Entry 8Z6Q (electron microscopy, 5.41 A resolution (low resolution: residue-level contacts below are approximate; hydrogen-bond / salt-bridge calls are withheld)); this record covers chains H and C of the 18 polymer chains in the assembly.

Chain H:
Protein: CYFN1006-1 light chain
Source organism: Homo sapiens
Amino-acid sequence (215 residues; row label = number of the first residue in the row; note: 18 numbers in that range are skipped by the numbering (no residue carries them; nothing is unmodelled there)):
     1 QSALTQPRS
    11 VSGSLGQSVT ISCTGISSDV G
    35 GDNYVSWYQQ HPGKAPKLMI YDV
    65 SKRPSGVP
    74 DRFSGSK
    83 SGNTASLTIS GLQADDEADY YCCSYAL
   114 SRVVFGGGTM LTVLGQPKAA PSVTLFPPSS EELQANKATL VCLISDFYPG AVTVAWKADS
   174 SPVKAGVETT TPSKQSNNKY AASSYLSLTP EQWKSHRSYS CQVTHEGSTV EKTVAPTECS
Disordered / not traced: 1, 131-132, 172-173, 177-178, 210-211, 220-233
Disulfides: Cys23-Cys104, Cys155-Cys214

Chain C:
Protein: Spike glycoprotein, Fibritin, Expression Tag
Source organism: Severe acute respiratory syndrome coronavirus 2
Reference sequence: chimeric construct of P0DTC2, P10104: residues 18-1212 from P0DTC2 (SPIKE_SARS2) positions 14-1208 (UniProt number = residue number - 4); residues 1215-1242 from P10104 positions 458-485 (UniProt number = residue number - 757)
Amino-acid sequence (1299 residues; each row starts with the number of its first residue; numbers below 1 keep their minus sign (Met-6 is residue -6)):
    -6 MPMGSLQPLA TLYLLGMLVA SVLAQCVNLI TRTQSYTNSF TRGVYYPDKV FRSSVLHSTQ
    54 DLFLPFFSNV TWFHAIHVSG TNGTKRFDNP ALPFNDGVYF ASTEKSNIIR GWIFGTTLDS
   114 KTQSLLIVNN ATNVVIKVCE FQFCNDPFLD VYQKNNKSWM ESEFRVYSSA NNCTFEYVSQ
   174 PFLMDLVGKE GNFKNLREFV FKNIDGYFKI YSKHTPINLE RDLPQGFSAL EPLVDLPIGI
   234 NITRFQTLLA LHRSYLTPVD SSSGWTAGAA AYYVGYLQPR TFLLKYNENG TITDAVDCAL
   294 DPLSETKCTL KSFTVEKGIY QTSNFRVQPT ESIVRFPNIT NLCPFHEVFN ATTFASVYAW
   354 NRKRISNCVA DYSVIYNFAP FFAFKCYGVS PTKLNDLCFT NVYADSFVIR GNEVSQIAPG
   414 QTGNIADYNY KLPDDFTGCV IAWNSNKLDS KPSGNYNYLY RLFRKSKLKP FERDISTEIY
   474 QAGNRPCNGV AGPNCYSPLQ SYGFRPTYGV GHQPYRVVVL SFELLHAPAT VCGPKKSTNL
   534 VKNKCVNFNF NGLTGTGVLT ESNKKFLPFQ QFGRDIADTT DAVRDPQTLE ILDITPCSFG
   594 GVSVITPGTN TSNQVAVLYQ GVNCTEVPVA IHADQLTPTW RVYSTGSNVF QTRAGCLIGA
   654 EYVNNSYECD IPIGAGICAS YQTQTKSHGS ASSKRSSVAS QSIIAYTMSL GAENSVAYSN
   714 NSIAIPTNFT ISVTTEILPV SMTKTSVDCT MYICGDSTEC SNLLLQYGSF CTQLKRALTG
   774 IAVEQDKNTQ EVFAQVKQIY KTPPIKYFGG FNFSQILPDP SKPSKRSPIE DLLFNKVTLA
   834 DAGFIKQYGD CLGDIAARDL ICAQKFNGLT VLPPLLTDEM IAQYTSALLA GTITSGWTFG
   894 AGPALQIPFP MQMAYRFNGI GVTQNVLYEN QKLIANQFNS AIGKIQDSLS STPSALGKLQ
   954 DVVNHNAQAL NTLVKQLSSK FGAISSVLND ILSRLDPPEA EVQIDRLITG RLQSLQTYVT
  1014 QQLIRAAEIR ASANLAATKM SECVLGQSKR VDFCGKGYHL MSFPQSAPHG VVFLHVTYVP
  1074 AQEKNFTTAP AICHDGKAHF PREGVFVSNG THWFVTQRNF YEPQIITTDN TFVSGNCDVV
  1134 IGIVNNTVYD PLQPELDSFK EELDKYFKNH TSPDVDLGDI SGINASVVNI QKEIDRLNEV
  1194 AKNLNESLID LQELGKYEQG SGYIPEAPRD GQAYVRKDGE WVFLSTFLSG LEVLFQGPGG
  1254 WSHPQFEKGG GSGGGSGGSA WSHPQFEKGG SHHHHHHHH
Disordered / not traced: -6 to 17, 73-79, 146-151, 178-186, 212-215, 247-256, 474-479, 537, 621-628, 634-640, 675-694, 848-851, 1151-1292
Sequence notes: initiating methionine (-6); expression tag (-5 to 17); variant Ile23 (Thr19 in P0DTC2), Ser28 (Ala27 in P0DTC2), Ala84 (Val83 in P0DTC2), Asp143 (Gly142 in P0DTC2), Gln146 (His in P0DTC2), Glu183 (Gln in P0DTC2), Glu213 (Val in P0DTC2), Val252 (Gly in P0DTC2), His339 (Gly in P0DTC2), Thr346 (Arg in P0DTC2), Ile368 (Leu in P0DTC2), Phe371 (Ser in P0DTC2), Pro373 (Ser in P0DTC2), Phe375 (Ser in P0DTC2), Ala376 (Thr in P0DTC2), Asn405 (Asp in P0DTC2), Ser408 (Arg in P0DTC2), Asn417 (Lys in P0DTC2), Lys440 (Asn in P0DTC2), Pro445 (Val in P0DTC2), Ser446 (Gly in P0DTC2), Lys460 (Asn in P0DTC2), Asn477 (Ser in P0DTC2), Ala484 (Glu in P0DTC2), Pro486 (Phe in P0DTC2), Ser490 (Phe in P0DTC2), Arg498 (Gln in P0DTC2), Tyr501 (Asn in P0DTC2), His505 (Tyr in P0DTC2), Gly614 (Asp in P0DTC2), Tyr655 (His in P0DTC2), Lys679 (Asn in P0DTC2), His681 (Pro in P0DTC2), Lys768 (Asn764 in P0DTC2), Tyr800 (Asp796 in P0DTC2), His958 (Gln954 in P0DTC2), Lys973 (Asn969 in P0DTC2), Pro990 (Lys986 in P0DTC2), Pro991 (Val987 in P0DTC2); conflict Val180 (Glu in P0DTC2), Arg478 (Thr in P0DTC2), Gly682 (Arg in P0DTC2), Ser683 (Arg in P0DTC2), Pro821 (Phe817 in P0DTC2), Pro896 (Ala892 in P0DTC2), Pro903 (Ala899 in P0DTC2), Pro946 (Ala942 in P0DTC2); insertion (685-687, 689); linker (1213-1214)
UniProt features mapped onto this chain:
  - region: Ser820 to Tyr841 (Fusion peptide 1), Lys839 to Phe859 (Fusion peptide 2), Asp1167 to Glu1206 (Heptad repeat 2)
  - site: Arg819, Ser820 (Cleavage)
  - glycosylation (N-linked (GlcNAc...) asparagine): Asn21 (complex), Asn126 (hybrid), Asn713 (high mannose), Asn721 (hybrid), Asn805 (hybrid), Asn1078 (hybrid), Asn1102 (complex), Asn1138 (complex), Asn1162 (complex), Asn1177 (complex), Asn1198 (complex)
Disulfides: Cys19-Cys137, Cys132-Cys166, Cys291-Cys301, Cys336-Cys361, Cys379-Cys432, Cys391-Cys525, Cys480-Cys488, Cys538-Cys590, Cys617-Cys649, Cys662-Cys671, Cys742-Cys764, Cys747-Cys753, Cys1036-Cys1047, Cys1086-Cys1130

How chain H and chain C interact:
Residue-residue contacts - 20 pairs, chain H then chain C:
  Ser28(H) - Glu340(C)
  Asp29(H) - Glu340(C)
  Val30(H) - Val341(C)
  Val30(H) - Thr346(C)
  Val30(H) - Phe347(C)
  Val30(H) - Asn354(C)
  Val30(H) - Lys356(C)
  Gly31(H) - Thr346(C)
  Gly31(H) - Phe347(C)
  Gly31(H) - Ala348(C)
  Tyr38(H) - Thr345(C)
  Tyr38(H) - Thr346(C)
  Tyr107(H) - Thr345(C)
  Ala108(H) - Ala344(C)
  Ala108(H) - Thr345(C)
  Leu109(H) - His339(C)
  Leu109(H) - Asn343(C)
  Ser114(H) - Asn343(C)
  Ser114(H) - Ala344(C)
  Ser114(H) - Thr345(C)
Interface residues without a listed pair, chain C (12 interface residues in all): Ser399

Overview:
Chain H and chain C form an interface of 9 and 12 residues respectively.
Chain H is CYFN1006-1 light chain (Homo sapiens) and chain C is Spike glycoprotein, Fibritin, Expression Tag
(Severe acute respiratory syndrome coronavirus 2); the structure, SARS-CoV-2 XBB.1.16 Spike in complex with
CYFN1006-1(S-CYFN1006-1 dimer trimer), was determined by electron microscopy.
